PDB entry 7QT0 | X-ray diffraction, 2.07 A resolution | chains A and B of the 12 polymer chains in the assembly

[Chain A]
Molecule: Antibody heavy chain
From: Mus musculus
Notes: antibody fragment or engineered binder
Chain sequence (225 residues; row label = number of the first residue in the row):
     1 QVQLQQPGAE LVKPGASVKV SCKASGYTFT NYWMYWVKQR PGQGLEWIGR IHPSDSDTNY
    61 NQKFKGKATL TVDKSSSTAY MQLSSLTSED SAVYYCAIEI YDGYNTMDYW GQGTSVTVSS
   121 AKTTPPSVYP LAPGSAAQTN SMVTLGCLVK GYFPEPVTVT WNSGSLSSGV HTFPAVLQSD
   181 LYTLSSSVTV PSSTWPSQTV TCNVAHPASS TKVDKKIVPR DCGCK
Disordered / not traced: 135-139, 221-225
Disulfide bonds: Cys22-Cys96, Cys147-Cys202
Residues lining bound ligands: FD0 (2-[2-[2-[2-[[5-oxidanylidene-5-[2-[4-[phenyl(propanoyl)amino]piperidin-1-yl]ethylamino]pentanoyl]amino]ethanoylamino]ethanoylamino]ethanoylamino]ethanoic acid): Tyr35, Val37, Trp47, Ala97, Ile98, Glu99, Tyr101, Thr106, Asp108, Trp110

[Chain B]
Molecule: Antibody light chain
From: Mus musculus
Notes: antibody fragment or engineered binder
Chain sequence (214 residues; row label = number of the first residue in the row):
     1 DIVMTQSQKF MSTSVGDRVS VTCKASQNVG TNVAWYQQKP GQSPKALIYS ASYRYSGVPD
    61 RFTGSGSGTD FTLTISNVQS EDLAEYFCQQ YNNYPLTFGA GTKLELKRAD AAPTVSIFPP
   121 SSEQLTSGGA SVVCFLNNFY PKDINVKWKI DGSERQNGVL NSWTDQDSKD STYSMSSTLT
   181 LTKDEYERHN SYTCEATHKT STSPIVKSFN RNEC
Disordered / not traced: 212-214
Disulfide bonds: Cys23-Cys88, Cys134-Cys194
Residues lining bound ligands: FD0 (2-[2-[2-[2-[[5-oxidanylidene-5-[2-[4-[phenyl(propanoyl)amino]piperidin-1-yl]ethylamino]pentanoyl]amino]ethanoylamino]ethanoylamino]ethanoylamino]ethanoic acid): Ala34, Tyr36, Ala46, Tyr49, Tyr55, Gln89, Tyr91, Leu96, Phe98

[Chain A / chain B interface]
Contacting residue pairs (69; chain A residue first):
  Gln39(A) - Gln38(B)  hydrogen bond
  Gly44(A) - Phe87(B)
  Leu45(A) - Pro44(B)  hydrophobic
  Leu45(A) - Phe87(B)  hydrophobic
  Leu45(A) - Phe98(B)
  Trp47(A) - Tyr94(B)  hydrophobic
  Trp47(A) - Pro95(B)  hydrophobic
  Trp47(A) - Leu96(B)
  Trp47(A) - Phe98(B)
  Arg50(A) - Tyr94(B)  hydrogen bond
  Asn59(A) - Tyr94(B)
  Asn61(A) - Pro95(B)
  Tyr95(A) - Gln38(B)
  Tyr95(A) - Gln42(B)
  Tyr95(A) - Ser43(B)
  Tyr95(A) - Pro44(B)
  Glu99(A) - Tyr55(B)  hydrogen bond
  Asn105(A) - Ser56(B)
  Thr106(A) - Tyr49(B)  hydrogen bond
  Thr106(A) - Tyr55(B)
  Thr106(A) - Ser56(B)  hydrogen bond (backbone-backbone)
  Met107(A) - Ser56(B)
  Asp108(A) - Lys45(B)
  Asp108(A) - Ala46(B)  hydrogen bond (side chain-backbone)
  Trp110(A) - Tyr36(B)  hydrophobic
  Trp110(A) - Ser43(B)
  Trp110(A) - Pro44(B)  hydrogen bond (side chain-backbone)
  Gly111(A) - Ser43(B)
  Tyr129(A) - Ser121(B)
  Tyr129(A) - Gln124(B)
  Tyr129(A) - Ser127(B)
  Pro130(A) - Ser121(B)
  Pro130(A) - Glu123(B)
  Leu131(A) - Phe118(B)
  Leu131(A) - Val133(B)  hydrophobic
  Leu131(A) - Phe135(B)  hydrophobic
  Ala132(A) - Phe118(B)
  Pro133(A) - Phe118(B)
  Thr144(A) - Ser116(B)
  Thr144(A) - Phe118(B)
  Gly146(A) - Phe135(B)
  Leu148(A) - Ser131(B)
  Lys150(A) - Gln124(B)
  Lys150(A) - Ser131(B)
  Lys150(A) - Thr180(B)
  Val170(A) - Lys169(B)  hydrogen bond (backbone-side chain)
  His171(A) - Asn137(B)
  His171(A) - Asn138(B)  hydrogen bond
  His171(A) - Asp167(B)  salt bridge
  His171(A) - Ser174(B)  hydrogen bond
  Phe173(A) - Phe135(B)  hydrophobic
  Phe173(A) - Asn137(B)
  Phe173(A) - Ser162(B)
  Phe173(A) - Thr164(B)
  Phe173(A) - Ser174(B)
  Phe173(A) - Met175(B)
  Phe173(A) - Ser176(B)
  Pro174(A) - Ser162(B)  hydrogen bond (backbone-side chain)
  Pro174(A) - Trp163(B)
  Val176(A) - Leu160(B)  hydrophobic
  Val176(A) - Asn161(B)
  Val176(A) - Ser162(B)
  Gln178(A) - Val159(B)  hydrogen bond (side chain-backbone)
  Gln178(A) - Leu160(B)
  Ser185(A) - Phe135(B)
  Ser185(A) - Ser176(B)  hydrogen bond
  Ser186(A) - Phe135(B)
  Ser187(A) - Phe135(B)
  Ser187(A) - Asn137(B)
Also at the interface, not in a pair above, chain A (39 interface residues in all): Tyr35, Glu46, Leu145, Thr172, Thr183, Lys215
Also at the interface, not in a pair above, chain B (39 interface residues in all): Thr178

[In short]
The chain A/chain B interface involves 39 residues from each chain, with 13 hydrogen bonds and 1 salt bridge.
Among the polar pairs are His171(A)-Asp167(B), Gln39(A)-Gln38(B) and Arg50(A)-Tyr94(B). Compound FD0 is bound
between chain A and chain B.
Here chain A is Antibody heavy chain and chain B is Antibody light chain, both from Mus musculus. Entry 7QT0
(Antibody FenAb136 - fentanyl complex) was determined by X-ray diffraction together with 7QT2, 7QT3 and 7QT4
from the same study.
